4J9U - chains B and E of the 6 polymer chains in the assembly; structure by X-ray diffraction, 3.80 A resolution.

# Chain B
Protein: Trk system potassium uptake protein TrkH
From: Vibrio parahaemolyticus
Reference sequence: Q87TN7 (TRKH_VIBPA); residues 1-485 here = UniProt positions 1-485
Sequence (485 residues; numbered 1 to 485; the number before each row is that of its first residue):
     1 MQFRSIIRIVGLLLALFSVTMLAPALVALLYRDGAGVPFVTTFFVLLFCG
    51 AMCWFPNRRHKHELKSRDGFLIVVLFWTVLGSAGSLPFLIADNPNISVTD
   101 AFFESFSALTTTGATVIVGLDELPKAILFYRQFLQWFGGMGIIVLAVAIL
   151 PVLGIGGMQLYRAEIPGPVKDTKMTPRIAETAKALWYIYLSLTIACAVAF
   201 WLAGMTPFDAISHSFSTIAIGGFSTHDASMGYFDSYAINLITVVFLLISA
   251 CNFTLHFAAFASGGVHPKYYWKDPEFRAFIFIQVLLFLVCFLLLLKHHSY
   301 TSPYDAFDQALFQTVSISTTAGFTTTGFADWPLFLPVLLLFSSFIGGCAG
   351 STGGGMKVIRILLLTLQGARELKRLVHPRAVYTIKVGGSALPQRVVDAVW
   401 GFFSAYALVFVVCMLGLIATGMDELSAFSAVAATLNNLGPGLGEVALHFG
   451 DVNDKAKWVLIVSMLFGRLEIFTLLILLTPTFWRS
Not modelled in the structure: 63-65, 159-177, 485
Cystine bridges: Cys251-Cys348
Ion coordination: K+: Thr111, Thr112, Gly221, Thr320, Ala321, Asn437, Leu438
Residues lining bound ligands:
  - hexatantalum dodecabromide (TBR), molecule 1: His62, Ser66, Leu150, Pro151, Leu153
  - hexatantalum dodecabromide (TBR), molecule 2: Leu150, Ile155, Ile178, Thr181, Thr254
Swiss-Prot annotation at these positions:
  - region: Thr110 to Thr115 (Selectivity filter part 1), Ala219 to Ser224 (Selectivity filter part 2), Thr319 to Thr324 (Selectivity filter part 3), Asn436 to Gly441 (Selectivity filter part 4)
  - binding site (K(+)): Thr111, Thr112, Ile220, Gly221, Thr320, Ala321, Asn437, Leu438
  - mutagenesis: Arg468 (R468A: Significant increase in the rate of potassium ion flux)

# Chain E
Protein: Potassium uptake protein TrkA
From: Vibrio parahaemolyticus
Reference sequence: Q87KD2 (Q87KD2_VIBPA); numbering as in UniProt (aligned over 1-458)
Sequence (458 residues; numbered 1 to 458; the number before each row is that of its first residue):
     1 MKIIILGAGQVGGTLAENLVGENNDITIVDNNADRLRELQDKYDLRVVNG
    51 HASHPDVLHEAGAQDADMLVAVTNTDETNMAACQVAFTLFNTPNRVARIR
   101 SPEYLAEKEALFKSGAIPVDHLIAPEELVTSYIERLIQYPGALQVVSFAE
   151 QKVSLVAVKAYYGGPLVGNALSALREHMPHIDTRVAAIFRQGRPIRPQGT
   201 TIIEADDEVFFVAASNHIRSVMSELQRLEKPYRRIMIVGGGNIGASLAKR
   251 LEQTYSVKLIERDYQRAEKLSEQLENTIVFCGDAADQELLTEENIDQVDV
   301 FIALTNEDETNIMSAMLAKRMGAKKVMVLIQRGAYVDLVQGGVIDVAISP
   351 QQATISALLTHVRRADIVNVSSLRRGAAEAIEAVAHGDETTSKVVGRAIG
   401 DIKLPPGTTIGAVVRGEEVLIAHDRTVIEQDDHVVMFLVDKKYVPDVEAL
   451 FQPSPFFL
Not modelled in the structure: 162-163, 178-181, 458
Residues lining bound ligands:
  - NAD (nicotinamide-adenine-dinucleotide): Val11, Arg100, Pro125, Glu126, Val129, Gly239, Gly240, Gly241, Asn242, Ile243, Gly244, Ile260, Glu261, Arg262, Asp263, Arg266, Gly282, Asp283, Ala284, Leu304, Thr305, Asn306, Glu307, Thr310, Leu329, Gln331, Pro350, Gln351, Thr354
  - hexatantalum dodecabromide (TBR), molecule 1: Gly13, Thr14, Glu17, Glu38, Leu39, Lys42, Tyr43, Gln331, Arg332, Gly333, Gln351
  - hexatantalum dodecabromide (TBR), molecule 2: Asp56, His59, Leu89
  - hexatantalum dodecabromide (TBR), molecule 3: Glu288, Thr291, Glu292

# How chain B and chain E interact
Residue-residue contacts (20):
  His377(B) - Ile278(E)
  His377(B) - Phe280(E)
  His377(B) - Glu293(E)  salt bridge
  Pro378(B) - Glu292(E)
  Arg379(B) - Phe280(E)
  Arg379(B) - Asp286(E)  salt bridge
  Arg379(B) - Leu289(E)
  Arg379(B) - Glu292(E)
  Ala380(B) - Val279(E)
  Ala380(B) - Phe280(E)  hydrophobic
  Val381(B) - Ser271(E)  hydrogen bond (backbone-side chain)
  Val381(B) - Val279(E)  hydrogen bond (backbone-backbone)
  Val381(B) - Cys281(E)
  Tyr382(B) - Ser271(E)
  Tyr382(B) - Ile278(E)
  Thr383(B) - Ser271(E)  hydrogen bond
  Thr383(B) - Glu272(E)  hydrogen bond (side chain-backbone)
  Lys385(B) - Ser271(E)
  Lys385(B) - Glu272(E)
  Lys385(B) - Glu275(E)  salt bridge
Interface residues without a listed pair, chain B (9 interface residues in all): Ala390
Interface residues without a listed pair, chain E (16 interface residues in all): Lys258, Tyr264, Glu268, Leu274, Glu288

# Summary
Chain B and chain E form an interface of 9 and 16 residues respectively, with 4 hydrogen bonds and 3 salt
bridges. Polar contacts include His377(B)-Glu293(E), Arg379(B)-Asp286(E) and Lys385(B)-Glu275(E). Ligands of
chain B: hexatantalum dodecabromide.
Here chain B is Trk system potassium uptake protein TrkH and chain E is Potassium uptake protein TrkA, both
from Vibrio parahaemolyticus. Entry 4J9U (Crystal Structure of the TrkH/TrkA potassium transport complex) was
determined by X-ray diffraction together with 4J9V from the same study.
